6SGD - chain A; structure by X-ray diffraction, 2.00 A resolution.

[Chain A]
Protein: Serine/threonine-protein kinase Nek2
From: Homo sapiens
Notes: EC 2.7.11.1
Reference sequence: P51955 (NEK2_HUMAN), isoform P51955-3; residue numbers follow UniProt; this construct covers 1-271
Chain sequence (279 residues; numbered 1 to 279; the number before each row is that of its first residue):
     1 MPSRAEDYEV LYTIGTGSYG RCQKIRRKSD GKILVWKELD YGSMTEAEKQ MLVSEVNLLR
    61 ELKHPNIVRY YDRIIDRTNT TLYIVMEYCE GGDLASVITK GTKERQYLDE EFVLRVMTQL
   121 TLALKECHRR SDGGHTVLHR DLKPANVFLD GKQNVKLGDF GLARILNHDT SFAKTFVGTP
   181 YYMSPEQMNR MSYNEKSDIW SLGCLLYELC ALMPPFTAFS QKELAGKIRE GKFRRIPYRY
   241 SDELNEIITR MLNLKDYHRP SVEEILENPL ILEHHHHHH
Unresolved in the structure: 1-2, 130-141, 160-176
Sequence notes: expression tag (272-279)
UniProt features mapped onto this chain:
  - active site: Asp-141 (Proton acceptor)
  - binding site (ATP): Ile-14 to Cys-22, Lys-37
  - modified residue: Thr-170 (Phosphothreonine), Ser-171 (Phosphoserine), Thr-175 (Phosphothreonine), Thr-179 (Phosphothreonine), Ser-184 (Phosphoserine), Ser-241 (Phosphoserine)
  - mutagenesis: Lys-37 (K37R: Loss of kinase activity and of ability to activate NEK11. Loss of phosphorylation of CCDC102B), Asp-141 (D141A: Loss of autophosphorylation), Thr-170 (T170A: No effect on kinase activity; T170E: Kinase activity increased by two fold), Ser-171 (S171A: No effect on kinase activity; S171D: Kinase activity increased by two fold), Thr-175 (T175A: Kinase activity decreased by two fold; T175E: Kinase activity increased by two fold), Thr-179 (T179A: Loss of kinase activity; T179E: Loss of kinase activity), Ser-241 (S241A: Loss of kinase activity; S241D: Loss of kinase activity)
Covalent attachments: 4-[(6-ethenyl-7H-purin-2-yl)amino]benzenesulfonamide (LD5) linked to Cys-22
Ligand contacts: LD5 (4-[(6-ethenyl-7H-purin-2-yl)amino]benzenesulfonamide): Ile-14, Val-35, Val-68, Met-86, Glu-87, Tyr-88, Cys-89, Glu-90, Gly-92, Asp-93, Ser-96, Phe-148
What the authors report for this chain:
  - binding site for LD5: Cys-22, Glu-87
  - mutagenesis - C22A (Kd 3.5 uM): decreased binding to 23
  - conformationally variable residues (domain motion): Cys-22

[Overview]
Covalently linked compound LD5: at Cys-22. Curated annotation (UniProt) lists active-site residue Asp-141, 10
ATP-binding residues and 7 mutagenesis sites. The paper reports a binding site for LD5 at Cys-22 and Glu-87;
C22A reduces binding to 23.
Chain A is Serine/threonine-protein kinase Nek2 (Homo sapiens); the structure, Nek2 kinase covalently bound to
2-arylamino-6-ethynylpurine inhibitor 24, was determined by X-ray diffraction (same publication as 6SGH, 6SGI
and 6SGK).
